PDB entry 2WYM | X-ray diffraction, 2.60 A resolution | chains B and E of the 6 polymer chains in the assembly

Chain B (and E):
Name: L-ascorbate-6-phosphate lactonase ulag
From: Escherichia coli
Notes: EC 3.1.1.-; chain E of this document is another copy of the same molecule, construct and numbering; everything in this record applies to it too
UniProtKB: P39300 (ULAG_ECOLI); residues 1-354 here = UniProt positions 1-354
Sequence (360 residues; numbered 1 to 360; the number before each row is that of its first residue):
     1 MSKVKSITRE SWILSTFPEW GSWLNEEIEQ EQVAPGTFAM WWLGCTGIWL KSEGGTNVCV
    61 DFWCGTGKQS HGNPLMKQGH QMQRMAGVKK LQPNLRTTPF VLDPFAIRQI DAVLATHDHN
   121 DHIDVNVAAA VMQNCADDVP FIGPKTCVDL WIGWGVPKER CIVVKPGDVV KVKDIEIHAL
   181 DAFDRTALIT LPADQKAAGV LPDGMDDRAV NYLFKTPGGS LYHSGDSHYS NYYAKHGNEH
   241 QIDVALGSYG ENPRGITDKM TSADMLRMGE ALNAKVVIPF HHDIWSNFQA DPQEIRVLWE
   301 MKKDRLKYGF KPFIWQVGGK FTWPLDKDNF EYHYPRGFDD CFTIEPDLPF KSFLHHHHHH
Unresolved in the structure: 73-90, 185-203, 338-360 (chain E: 73-90, 185-204, 339-360)
Bound ions: Mn2+: His122, Asp226, His281

Chain B / chain E interface:
Residue-residue contacts (151; chain B residue first):
  Ser2(B) - Trp154(E)
  Ser2(B) - Gly155(E)
  Lys3(B) - Val125(E)
  Lys3(B) - Trp154(E)  hydrogen bond (backbone-backbone)
  Val4(B) - Ala129(E)
  Val4(B) - Gln133(E)  hydrogen bond (backbone-side chain)
  Val4(B) - Trp154(E)  hydrogen bond (backbone-backbone)
  Val4(B) - Gly155(E)
  Val4(B) - Val156(E)
  Lys5(B) - Gln133(E)
  Ile7(B) - Val125(E)  hydrophobic
  Ile7(B) - Asn126(E)
  Ile7(B) - Gln133(E)  hydrogen bond (backbone-side chain)
  Thr8(B) - Phe105(E)
  Arg9(B) - Phe17(E)
  Arg9(B) - Pro18(E)
  Arg9(B) - Asp103(E)  salt bridge
  Arg9(B) - Phe105(E)
  Glu10(B) - Leu14(E)
  Trp12(B) - Pro18(E)  hydrophobic
  Trp12(B) - Cys64(E)  hydrogen bond (side chain-backbone)
  Trp12(B) - Phe100(E)  hydrophobic
  Trp12(B) - Asp103(E)
  Trp12(B) - Pro104(E)
  Trp12(B) - Phe105(E)  hydrophobic
  Trp12(B) - Asn126(E)
  Ile13(B) - Ile13(E)  hydrophobic
  Ile13(B) - Leu14(E)  hydrophobic
  Ile13(B) - Phe17(E)
  Leu14(B) - Glu10(E)
  Leu14(B) - Ile13(E)  hydrophobic
  Leu14(B) - Leu14(E)  hydrophobic
  Ser15(B) - Gln69(E)
  Thr16(B) - Cys64(E)
  Thr16(B) - Thr66(E)
  Thr16(B) - Gln69(E)  hydrogen bond (backbone-side chain)
  Thr16(B) - Phe100(E)
  Phe17(B) - Arg9(E)
  Phe17(B) - Ile13(E)
  Phe17(B) - Phe17(E)  hydrophobic
  Phe17(B) - Glu19(E)
  Phe17(B) - Phe100(E)  hydrophobic
  Pro18(B) - Arg9(E)
  Pro18(B) - Ile13(E)
  Pro18(B) - Gln69(E)
  Glu19(B) - Phe17(E)
  Glu19(B) - Glu19(E)
  Glu19(B) - Thr66(E)  hydrogen bond (backbone-side chain)
  Glu19(B) - Gln69(E)
  Glu19(B) - Phe100(E)
  Trp20(B) - Lys68(E)
  Trp20(B) - Gln69(E)
  Trp20(B) - Leu95(E)  hydrophobic
  Trp20(B) - Arg96(E)  hydrogen bond (side chain-backbone)
  Gly21(B) - Gln69(E)
  Ser22(B) - Gln69(E)  hydrogen bond (backbone-backbone)
  Trp23(B) - Lys68(E)
  Trp23(B) - Gln69(E)
  Trp23(B) - Ser70(E)
  Trp23(B) - His71(E)
  Trp23(B) - Pro93(E)  hydrophobic
  Trp23(B) - Leu95(E)
  Glu26(B) - Ser70(E)  hydrogen bond
  Glu26(B) - His71(E)  salt bridge
  Cys64(B) - Trp12(E)  hydrogen bond (backbone-side chain)
  Cys64(B) - Thr16(E)
  Thr66(B) - Thr16(E)
  Thr66(B) - Glu19(E)  hydrogen bond (side chain-backbone)
  Lys68(B) - Glu19(E)
  Lys68(B) - Trp20(E)
  Lys68(B) - Trp23(E)
  Gln69(B) - Ser15(E)
  Gln69(B) - Thr16(E)  hydrogen bond (side chain-backbone)
  Gln69(B) - Pro18(E)  hydrogen bond (side chain-backbone)
  Gln69(B) - Glu19(E)
  Gln69(B) - Trp20(E)
  Gln69(B) - Gly21(E)
  Gln69(B) - Ser22(E)  hydrogen bond (backbone-backbone)
  Gln69(B) - Trp23(E)
  Ser70(B) - Trp23(E)
  Ser70(B) - Glu26(E)  hydrogen bond
  His71(B) - Trp23(E)
  His71(B) - Glu26(E)  salt bridge
  His71(B) - Glu27(E)  salt bridge
  Gln92(B) - Phe338(E)
  Pro93(B) - Trp23(E)  hydrophobic
  Pro93(B) - Pro335(E)
  Pro93(B) - Gly337(E)
  Leu95(B) - Trp20(E)  hydrophobic
  Leu95(B) - Trp23(E)
  Arg96(B) - Trp20(E)  hydrogen bond (backbone-side chain)
  Thr97(B) - Pro99(E)
  Thr97(B) - Tyr334(E)
  Thr98(B) - Glu19(E)
  Pro99(B) - Glu19(E)
  Pro99(B) - Thr97(E)
  Pro99(B) - Thr98(E)
  Pro99(B) - Pro99(E)
  Phe100(B) - Trp12(E)  hydrophobic
  Phe100(B) - Thr16(E)
  Phe100(B) - Phe17(E)  hydrophobic
  Phe100(B) - Glu19(E)
  Asp103(B) - Arg9(E)  salt bridge
  Asp103(B) - Trp12(E)
  Pro104(B) - Trp12(E)
  Phe105(B) - Ile7(E)  hydrophobic
  Phe105(B) - Thr8(E)
  Phe105(B) - Arg9(E)
  Phe105(B) - Trp12(E)  hydrophobic
  Val125(B) - Ile7(E)  hydrophobic
  Asn126(B) - Ile7(E)
  Asn126(B) - Trp12(E)
  Ala129(B) - Val4(E)  hydrophobic
  Met132(B) - Val4(E)  hydrophobic
  Gln133(B) - Val4(E)  hydrogen bond (side chain-backbone)
  Gln133(B) - Lys5(E)
  Gln133(B) - Ile7(E)  hydrogen bond (side chain-backbone)
  Trp154(B) - Lys3(E)
  Trp154(B) - Val4(E)  hydrogen bond (backbone-backbone)
  Gly155(B) - Ser2(E)
  Gly155(B) - Val4(E)
  Val156(B) - Val4(E)  hydrophobic
  Asn252(B) - Arg336(E)  hydrogen bond (backbone-side chain)
  Pro253(B) - Arg336(E)
  Arg254(B) - Arg336(E)
  Ile256(B) - Phe338(E)  hydrophobic
  Ser286(B) - His333(E)
  Ser286(B) - Tyr334(E)
  Asn287(B) - His333(E)
  Asn287(B) - Pro335(E)
  Asn287(B) - Arg336(E)
  Gln289(B) - Gln316(E)
  Gln289(B) - Tyr332(E)
  Gln289(B) - His333(E)  hydrogen bond (backbone-side chain)
  Gln289(B) - Tyr334(E)  hydrogen bond (side chain-backbone)
  Gln316(B) - Gln289(E)
  Tyr332(B) - Gln289(E)
  His333(B) - Ser286(E)
  His333(B) - Asn287(E)
  His333(B) - Gln289(E)  hydrogen bond (side chain-backbone)
  Tyr334(B) - Thr97(E)
  Tyr334(B) - Ser286(E)
  Tyr334(B) - Gln289(E)  hydrogen bond (backbone-side chain)
  Pro335(B) - Pro93(E)
  Pro335(B) - Asn287(E)
  Arg336(B) - Pro93(E)
  Arg336(B) - Asn252(E)  hydrogen bond (side chain-backbone)
  Arg336(B) - Pro253(E)
  Arg336(B) - Arg254(E)
  Arg336(B) - Asn287(E)
  Gly337(B) - Pro93(E)
Interface residues without a listed pair, chain B (65 interface residues in all): Glu27, Gly65, Leu91, Ala128, Glu251
Interface residues without a listed pair, chain E (62 interface residues in all): Gly65, Met132, Glu251

Summary:
65 residues of chain B face 62 of chain E across their interface, with 26 hydrogen bonds and 5 salt bridges.
Polar contacts include Arg9(B)-Asp103(E), Glu26(B)-His71(E) and His71(B)-Glu27(E). The Mn2+ site is built by
His122(B), Asp226(B) and His281(B).
Chain B and chain E are both L-ascorbate-6-phosphate lactonase ulag (Escherichia coli); the structure,
Structure of a metallo-b-lactamase, was determined by X-ray diffraction together with 2WYL from the same
study.
